Entry 2XNI (X-ray diffraction, 3.30 A resolution); this record covers chains A and C of the 4 polymer chains in the assembly.

== Chain A ==
Molecule: NS3 protease
Organism: Hepatitis C virus
Notes: fragment: protease domain, residues 1-180
UniProtKB: C1KHZ7 (C1KHZ7_9HEPC); numbering as in UniProt (aligned over 1-180)
Sequence (198 residues; row label = number of the first residue in the row; numbers below 1 keep their minus sign (Ala-9 is residue -9)):
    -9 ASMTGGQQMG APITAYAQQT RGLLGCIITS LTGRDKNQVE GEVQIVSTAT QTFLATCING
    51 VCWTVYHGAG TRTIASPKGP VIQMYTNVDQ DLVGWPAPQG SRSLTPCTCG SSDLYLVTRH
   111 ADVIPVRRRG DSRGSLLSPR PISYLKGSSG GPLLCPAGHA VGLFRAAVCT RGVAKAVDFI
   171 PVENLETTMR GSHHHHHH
Unresolved in the structure: -9 to -1, 181-188
Construct notes: expression tag (-9 to 0, 181-188); conflict Thr40 (Ala in C1KHZ7), Leu153 (Ile in C1KHZ7)
Glycans and other covalent adducts: compound TR8 linked to Ser139
Bound ions: Mg2+ site 1: Thr4 (shared with Leu31(C), Gly33(C) of chain C); Mg2+ site 2: Ala5, Ala111; Zn2+: Cys97, Cys99, Cys145
Small-molecule neighbours: TR8 ((1-{[(10-tert-butyl-15,15-dimethyl-3,9,12-trioxo-6,7,9,10,11,12,14,15,16,17,18,19,23,23a-tetradecahydro-1H,5H-2,23:5,8-dimethano-4,13,2,8,11-benzodioxatriazacyclohenicosin-7(3H)-yl)carbonyl]amino}-3-hydroxypropyl)(trihydroxy)borate(1-)): His57, Asp79, Asp81, Arg123, Ile132, Leu135, Lys136, Gly137, Ser138, Phe154, Arg155, Ala156, Ala157, Val158, Cys159, Asp168

== Chain C ==
Molecule: NS4A cofactor
UniProtKB: C9WU77 (C9WU77_9HEPC); residue numbers follow UniProt; this construct covers 21-39
Sequence (23 residues; each row starts with the number of its first residue):
    19 KKGSVVIVGR IVLSGKPAII PKK
Unresolved in the structure: 19, 41
Construct notes: expression tag (19-20, 40-41)
Bound ions: Mg2+: Leu31, Gly33 (shared with Thr4(A) of chain A)

== Interface between chain A and chain C ==
Residue-residue contacts (53; chain A residue first):
  Thr4(A) - Val30(C)
  Thr4(A) - Leu31(C)
  Thr4(A) - Gly33(C)
  Ala5(A) - Ile29(C)  hydrophobic
  Ala5(A) - Val30(C)
  Ala5(A) - Leu31(C)  hydrophobic
  Tyr6(A) - Ile29(C)
  Tyr6(A) - Val30(C)  hydrogen bond (backbone-backbone)
  Ala7(A) - Arg28(C)
  Gln8(A) - Gly27(C)
  Gln8(A) - Arg28(C)  hydrogen bond
  Gln9(A) - Val26(C)
  Thr10(A) - Val26(C)  hydrogen bond (backbone-backbone)
  Thr10(A) - Gly27(C)  hydrogen bond (side chain-backbone)
  Thr10(A) - Arg28(C)
  Arg11(A) - Ile25(C)
  Arg11(A) - Val26(C)  hydrogen bond (backbone-backbone)
  Cys16(A) - Val24(C)
  Thr19(A) - Val24(C)
  Ser20(A) - Gly21(C)
  Ser20(A) - Ser22(C)  hydrogen bond (side chain-backbone)
  Ser20(A) - Val24(C)
  Gln28(A) - Arg28(C)  hydrogen bond
  Val29(A) - Arg28(C)
  Glu30(A) - Arg28(C)
  Glu32(A) - Ile29(C)
  Glu32(A) - Val30(C)
  Glu32(A) - Leu31(C)  hydrogen bond (side chain-backbone)
  Glu32(A) - Ser32(C)  hydrogen bond
  Val33(A) - Arg28(C)
  Val33(A) - Ile29(C)  hydrogen bond (backbone-backbone)
  Gln34(A) - Ile25(C)
  Gln34(A) - Gly27(C)
  Gln34(A) - Arg28(C)
  Ile35(A) - Ile25(C)
  Ile35(A) - Val26(C)  hydrogen bond (backbone-backbone)
  Ile35(A) - Gly27(C)  hydrogen bond (backbone-backbone)
  Ile35(A) - Arg28(C)
  Ile35(A) - Ile29(C)  hydrophobic
  Val36(A) - Val23(C)  hydrophobic
  Val36(A) - Val24(C)
  Ser37(A) - Val24(C)  hydrogen bond (backbone-backbone)
  Thr61(A) - Lys20(C)  hydrogen bond
  Arg62(A) - Lys20(C)
  Arg62(A) - Gly21(C)
  Arg62(A) - Val23(C)
  Thr63(A) - Ser22(C)  hydrogen bond
  Thr63(A) - Val23(C)  hydrogen bond (backbone-backbone)
  Ile64(A) - Val23(C)
  Ala65(A) - Val23(C)  hydrogen bond (backbone-backbone)
  Trp85(A) - Val23(C)  hydrophobic
  Thr108(A) - Ile29(C)
  Arg109(A) - Ile29(C)
Interface residues without a listed pair, chain A (37 interface residues in all): Gly23, Asp25, Gly31, Thr38, Pro70, Arg92, Leu94, Val107, Ala111

== Overview ==
37 residues of chain A and 14 residues of chain C are in contact; the contacts include 17 hydrogen bonds.
Polar contacts include Gln8(A)-Arg28(C), Thr10(A)-Gly27(C) and Ser20(A)-Ser22(C). Compound TR8 is covalently
linked to Ser139(A). Thr4(A), Leu31(C) and Gly33(C) coordinate Mg2+.
Here chain A is NS3 protease (Hepatitis C virus) and chain C is NS4A cofactor. Entry 2XNI (Protein-ligand
complex of a novel macrocyclic HCV NS3 protease inhibitor derived from amino cyclic boronates) was determined
by X-ray diffraction.
